Entry 1T9C (X-ray diffraction, 2.34 A resolution); this record covers chains A and B.

# Chain A (and B)
Name: Acetolactate synthase, mitochondrial
Source organism: Saccharomyces cerevisiae
Notes: EC 2.2.1.6; fragment: Catalytic Subunit; chain B of this document is another copy of the same molecule, construct and numbering; everything in this record applies to it too
Reference sequence: P07342 (ILVB_YEAST); residues 58-687 here = UniProt positions 58-687
Amino-acid sequence (677 residues; each row starts with the number of its first residue):
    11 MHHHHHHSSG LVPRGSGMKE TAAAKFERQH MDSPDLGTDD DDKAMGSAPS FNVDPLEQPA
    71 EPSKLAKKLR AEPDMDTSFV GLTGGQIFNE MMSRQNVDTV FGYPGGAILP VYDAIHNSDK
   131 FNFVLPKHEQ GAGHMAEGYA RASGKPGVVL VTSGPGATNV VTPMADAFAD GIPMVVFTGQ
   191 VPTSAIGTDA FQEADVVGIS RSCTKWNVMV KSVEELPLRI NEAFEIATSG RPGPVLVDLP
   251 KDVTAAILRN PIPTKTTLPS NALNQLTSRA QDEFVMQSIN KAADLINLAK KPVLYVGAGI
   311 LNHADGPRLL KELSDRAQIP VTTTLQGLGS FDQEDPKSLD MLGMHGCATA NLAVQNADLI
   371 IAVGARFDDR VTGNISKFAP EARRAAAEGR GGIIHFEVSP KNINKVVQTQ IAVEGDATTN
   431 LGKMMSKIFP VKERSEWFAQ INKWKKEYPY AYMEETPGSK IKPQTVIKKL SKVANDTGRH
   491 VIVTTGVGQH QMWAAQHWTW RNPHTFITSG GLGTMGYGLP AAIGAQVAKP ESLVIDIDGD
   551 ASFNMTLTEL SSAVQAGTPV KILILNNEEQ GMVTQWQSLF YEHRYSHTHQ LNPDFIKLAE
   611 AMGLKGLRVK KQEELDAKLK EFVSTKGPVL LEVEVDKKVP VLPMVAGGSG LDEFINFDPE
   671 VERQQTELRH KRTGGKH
Disordered / not traced: 11-84, 271-277 (chain B: 11-83, 270-280)
Differences from the reference sequence: cloning artifact (11-57)
Metal / ion sites: K+: Gln-343, Asp-350, Gln-506, Trp-508; Mg2+: Asp-550, Asn-577, Glu-579 (together with ethyl dihydrogen diphosphate)
Small-molecule neighbours:
  - sulfometuron methyl (1SM; methyl 2-[({[(4,6-dimethylpyrimidin-2-yl)amino]carbonyl}amino)sulfonyl]benzoate), molecule 1: Gly-116, Ala-117, Leu-119, Ser-163, Val-191, Pro-192, Ala-195, Ala-200, Phe-201, Gln-202, Lys-251
  - sulfometuron methyl (1SM), molecule 2: Met-354, Asp-379, Arg-380, Met-582, Val-583, Trp-586
  - FAD (flavin-adenine dinucleotide): Ala-179, Asp-180, Arg-241, Pro-242, Gly-307, Ala-308, Gly-309, Asn-312, Thr-334, Leu-335, Gln-336, Gly-337, Met-351, Leu-352, Gly-353, Met-354, His-355, Gly-356, Gly-374, Ala-375, Arg-376, Asp-378, Arg-380, Val-381, Phe-406, Glu-407, Val-408, Ser-409, Asn-412, Gly-425, Asp-426, Ala-427, Val-497, Gln-501, Met-502, Ser-519, Gly-520, Gly-521, Gly-523, Met-582
  - ethyl dihydrogen diphosphate (P22): Val-497, Gly-498, Gln-499, His-500, Met-525, Gly-549, Asp-550, Ala-551, Ser-552, Asn-577, Glu-579, Gln-580, Gly-581, Met-582
UniProt features mapped onto this chain:
  - binding site (thiamine diphosphate): Glu-139
  - binding site (FAD): Arg-241
  - binding site (Mg(2+)): Asp-550, Asn-577, Glu-579
What the authors report for this chain:
  - binding site for sulfometuron methyl: Gly-116, Pro-192, Ala-200, Arg-380, Val-583, Trp-586
  - mutagenesis - A200V, W586L: decreased binding to sulfometuron methyl (citing earlier work)

# How chain A and chain B interact
Contacting residue pairs - 122 pairs, chain A then chain B:
  Tyr-113(A) / Met-525(B)
  Tyr-113(A) / Ala-551(B)
  Tyr-113(A) / Met-555(B)  hydrophobic
  Tyr-113(A) / Gln-580(B)
  Pro-114(A) / Gln-580(B)
  Pro-114(A) / Ser-596(B)
  Pro-114(A) / His-597(B)
  Leu-119(A) / Val-583(B)  hydrophobic
  Leu-119(A) / Tyr-591(B)
  Pro-120(A) / Tyr-591(B)
  Tyr-122(A) / Ser-596(B)  hydrogen bond (backbone-side chain)
  Tyr-122(A) / His-597(B)
  Asp-123(A) / Tyr-591(B)
  Asp-123(A) / Arg-594(B)  salt bridge
  His-126(A) / Arg-594(B)
  His-126(A) / Tyr-595(B)
  His-126(A) / Ser-596(B)
  Phe-133(A) / His-597(B)
  Leu-135(A) / His-597(B)
  Leu-135(A) / Gln-600(B)
  Lys-137(A) / Asn-554(B)
  Lys-137(A) / Met-555(B)
  Lys-137(A) / Gln-600(B)
  Lys-137(A) / Leu-601(B)  hydrogen bond (side chain-backbone)
  His-138(A) / Gln-140(B)  hydrogen bond
  His-138(A) / Met-555(B)
  Glu-139(A) / Met-555(B)
  Gln-140(A) / His-138(B)  hydrogen bond
  Gly-164(A) / Leu-522(B)
  Pro-165(A) / Leu-522(B)
  Pro-165(A) / Gly-523(B)
  Pro-165(A) / Thr-524(B)
  Thr-168(A) / Thr-172(B)  hydrogen bond
  Asn-169(A) / Thr-172(B)  hydrogen bond
  Thr-172(A) / Thr-168(B)  hydrogen bond
  Thr-172(A) / Asn-169(B)  hydrogen bond
  Thr-198(A) / Lys-415(B)
  Asp-199(A) / Arg-376(B)  hydrogen bond (backbone-side chain)
  Asp-199(A) / Lys-415(B)  salt bridge
  Ala-200(A) / Asp-379(B)
  Phe-201(A) / Asp-379(B)  hydrogen bond (backbone-side chain)
  Phe-201(A) / Arg-380(B)
  Phe-201(A) / Gly-520(B)
  Phe-201(A) / Gly-521(B)
  Gln-202(A) / Gly-521(B)  hydrogen bond (backbone-backbone)
  Gln-202(A) / Leu-522(B)  hydrogen bond (side chain-backbone)
  Gln-202(A) / Gly-523(B)  hydrogen bond (side chain-backbone)
  Asp-205(A) / Ser-212(B)
  Ile-209(A) / Ile-209(B)
  Ile-209(A) / Ser-212(B)
  Ile-209(A) / Cys-213(B)  hydrophobic
  Ser-212(A) / Asp-205(B)
  Ser-212(A) / Ile-209(B)
  Arg-376(A) / Asp-199(B)  hydrogen bond (side chain-backbone)
  Asp-379(A) / Ala-200(B)
  Asp-379(A) / Phe-201(B)  hydrogen bond (side chain-backbone)
  Arg-380(A) / Phe-201(B)
  Lys-415(A) / Thr-198(B)
  Lys-415(A) / Asp-199(B)  salt bridge
  Gly-520(A) / Phe-201(B)
  Gly-521(A) / Phe-201(B)
  Gly-521(A) / Gln-202(B)  hydrogen bond (backbone-backbone)
  Leu-522(A) / Gly-164(B)
  Leu-522(A) / Pro-165(B)
  Leu-522(A) / Gln-202(B)  hydrogen bond (backbone-side chain)
  Gly-523(A) / Pro-165(B)
  Gly-523(A) / Gln-202(B)  hydrogen bond (backbone-side chain)
  Thr-524(A) / Pro-165(B)
  Met-525(A) / Tyr-113(B)
  Ala-551(A) / Tyr-113(B)
  Asn-554(A) / Lys-137(B)
  Asn-554(A) / Thr-558(B)  hydrogen bond (backbone-side chain)
  Met-555(A) / Tyr-113(B)  hydrophobic
  Met-555(A) / Lys-137(B)
  Met-555(A) / His-138(B)
  Met-555(A) / Glu-139(B)
  Leu-557(A) / Leu-557(B)  hydrophobic
  Leu-557(A) / Thr-558(B)
  Leu-557(A) / Met-612(B)  hydrophobic
  Thr-558(A) / Asn-554(B)  hydrogen bond (side chain-backbone)
  Thr-558(A) / Leu-557(B)
  Ser-561(A) / Leu-601(B)
  Val-564(A) / Leu-601(B)  hydrophobic
  Gln-565(A) / His-599(B)  hydrogen bond (side chain-backbone)
  Gln-565(A) / Gln-600(B)
  Gln-565(A) / Leu-601(B)  hydrogen bond (side chain-backbone)
  Gln-580(A) / Tyr-113(B)
  Gln-580(A) / Pro-114(B)
  Val-583(A) / Leu-119(B)  hydrophobic
  Trp-586(A) / Leu-119(B)  hydrophobic
  Tyr-591(A) / Leu-119(B)
  Tyr-591(A) / Pro-120(B)
  Tyr-591(A) / Asp-123(B)
  Arg-594(A) / Asp-123(B)  salt bridge
  Arg-594(A) / His-126(B)
  Tyr-595(A) / His-126(B)
  Ser-596(A) / Tyr-122(B)  hydrogen bond (side chain-backbone)
  Ser-596(A) / His-126(B)
  His-597(A) / Pro-114(B)
  His-597(A) / Tyr-122(B)
  His-597(A) / Phe-133(B)
  His-597(A) / Leu-135(B)
  Thr-598(A) / Pro-114(B)
  His-599(A) / Gln-565(B)  hydrogen bond (backbone-side chain)
  Gln-600(A) / Lys-137(B)
  Gln-600(A) / Gln-565(B)
  Leu-601(A) / Lys-137(B)  hydrogen bond (backbone-side chain)
  Leu-601(A) / Ser-561(B)
  Leu-601(A) / Val-564(B)  hydrophobic
  Leu-601(A) / Gln-565(B)  hydrogen bond (backbone-side chain)
  Pro-603(A) / Ala-611(B)
  Pro-603(A) / Met-612(B)  hydrophobic
  Asp-604(A) / Ala-611(B)  hydrogen bond (backbone-backbone)
  Lys-607(A) / Ala-611(B)
  Leu-608(A) / Leu-608(B)  hydrophobic
  Leu-608(A) / Ala-611(B)
  Leu-608(A) / Met-612(B)  hydrophobic
  Ala-611(A) / Pro-603(B)
  Ala-611(A) / Asp-604(B)  hydrogen bond (backbone-backbone)
  Ala-611(A) / Lys-607(B)
  Ala-611(A) / Leu-608(B)
  Met-612(A) / Pro-603(B)  hydrophobic
Also at the interface, not in a pair above, chain A (70 interface residues in all): Ile-125, Val-171, Ala-175, Glu-203, Gly-208, Lys-251, Asn-412, Gln-587
Also at the interface, not in a pair above, chain B (71 interface residues in all): Ile-125, Val-171, Ala-175, Glu-203, Gly-208, Lys-251, Asn-412, Trp-586, Gln-587, Thr-598

# Overview
Chain A and chain B form an interface of 70 and 71 residues respectively; the contacts include 28 hydrogen
bonds and 4 salt bridges. Polar contacts include Asp-123(A)/Arg-594(B), Asp-199(A)/Lys-415(B) and
Tyr-122(A)/Ser-596(B). The paper reports a binding site for sulfometuron methyl at Gly-116(A), Pro-192(A) and
Ala-200(A) among others; A200V and W586L of chain A reduce binding to sulfometuron methyl.
Chain A and chain B are both Acetolactate synthase, mitochondrial (Saccharomyces cerevisiae); the structure,
Crystal Structure Of Yeast Acetohydroxyacid Synthase In Complex With A Sulfonylurea Herbicide, Sulfometuron
methyl, was determined by X-ray diffraction, deposited together with 1T9A, 1T9B and 1T9D.
